Entry 6KS0 (X-ray diffraction, 2.79 A resolution); this record covers chains A and L of the 3 polymer chains in the assembly.

# Chain A
Molecule: Adiponectin receptor protein 1
From: Homo sapiens
Reference sequence: Q96A54 (PAQR1_HUMAN); numbering as in UniProt (aligned over 89-375)
Sequence (305 residues; each row starts with the number of its first residue; note: 88 numbers in that range are skipped by the numbering (no residue carries them; nothing is unmodelled there); numbers below 1 keep their minus sign (Met-17 is residue -17)):
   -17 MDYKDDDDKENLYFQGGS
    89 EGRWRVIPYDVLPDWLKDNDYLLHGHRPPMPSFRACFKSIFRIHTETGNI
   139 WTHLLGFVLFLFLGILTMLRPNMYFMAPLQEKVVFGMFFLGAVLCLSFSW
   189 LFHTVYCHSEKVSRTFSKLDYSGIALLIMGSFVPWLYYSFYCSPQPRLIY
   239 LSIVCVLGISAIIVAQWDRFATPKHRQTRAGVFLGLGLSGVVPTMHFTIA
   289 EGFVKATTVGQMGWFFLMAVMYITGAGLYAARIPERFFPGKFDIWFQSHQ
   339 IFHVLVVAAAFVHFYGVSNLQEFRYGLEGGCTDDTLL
Not modelled in the structure: -17 to -1, 374-375
Sequence notes: initiating methionine (-17); expression tag (-16 to 0)
Bound ions: Zn2+: His191, His337, His341
Curated features (UniProtKB/Swiss-Prot):
  - binding site (Zn(2+)): His191, His337, His341
  - mutagenesis: Met161 to Leu167 (Decreases activation of AMPK in response to ADIPOQ binding; when associated with 229-G--G-231 and 291-S--S-297), His191 (H191A: Decreases activation of AMPK in response to ADIPOQ binding; when associated with A-208; A-337 and A-341), Asp208 (D208A: Decreases activation of AMPK in response to ADIPOQ binding; when associated with A-191; A-337 and A-341), Tyr229 to Ser231 (Decreases activation of AMPK in response to ADIPOQ binding; when associated with 161-S--S-167 and 291-S--S-297), Phe291 to Val297 (Decreases activation of AMPK in response to ADIPOQ binding; when associated with 161-S--S-167 and 229-G--G-231), His337 (H337A: Decreases activation of AMPK in response to ADIPOQ binding; when associated with A-191; A-208 and A-341), His341 (H341A: Decreases activation of AMPK in response to ADIPOQ binding; when associated with A-191; A-208 and A-337)
Reported in the primary citation:
  - Zn2+ coordination: His191, His337, His341
  - mutagenesis - H191A, H337A, H341A: unchanged signaling in response to AMP kinase (citing earlier work)
  - mutagenesis - D208A: unchanged signaling in response to AMP kinase
  - mutagenesis - H191A/D208A/H337A/H341A: decreased signaling (citing earlier work)
  - conformationally variable residues: Ile250 to Val279
  - mutagenesis - D208A: unchanged signaling in response to AMPK

# Chain L
Molecule: The light chain variable domain (Antibody)
From: Mus musculus
Notes: antibody fragment or engineered binder
Sequence (107 residues; row label = number of the first residue in the row):
     1 DIQMTQSPASLSASVGETVTITCRASGNIHNFLAWYQQKQGKSPQVLVYN
    51 AKTLADGVPSRFSGSGSGTQYSLKINSLQPEDFGSYYCQQFWSTPYTFGG
   101 GTKLEIN

# How chain A and chain L interact
Contacting residue pairs - 15 pairs, chain A then chain L:
  Ser0(A) - Thr94(L)  hydrogen bond
  Glu89(A) - Trp92(L)  hydrogen bond
  Gly90(A) - Trp92(L)  hydrogen bond (backbone-backbone)
  Arg91(A) - Thr94(L)
  Arg91(A) - Tyr96(L)  hydrogen bond
  Pro117(A) - Asn50(L)  hydrogen bond (backbone-side chain)
  Met118(A) - Phe32(L)  hydrophobic
  Pro119(A) - His30(L)
  Pro119(A) - Asn31(L)  hydrogen bond (backbone-side chain)
  Pro119(A) - Phe32(L)
  Pro119(A) - Asn50(L)
  Ser120(A) - Phe32(L)
  Ser120(A) - Trp92(L)
  Arg122(A) - His30(L)
  Lys199(A) - Lys52(L)
Interface residues without a listed pair, chain L (9 interface residues in all): Ser93

# In short
The interface between chain A and chain L involves 10 residues on one side and 9 on the other, with 6 hydrogen
bonds. Polar pairs include Ser0(A)-Thr94(L), Glu89(A)-Trp92(L) and Arg91(A)-Tyr96(L). The paper reports that
H191A/D208A/H337A/H341A of chain A reduce signaling; Zn2+ coordination by His191(A), His337(A) and His341(A);
5 substitutions were tested in all.
Chain A is Adiponectin receptor protein 1 (Homo sapiens) and chain L is the light chain variable domain
(Antibody) (Mus musculus); the structure, Crystal structure of the human adiponectin receptor 1, was
determined by X-ray diffraction, deposited together with 6KRZ and 6KS1.
